PDB entry 9DJ8 | electron microscopy, 2.58 A resolution | chains A and G

[Chain A]
Molecule: RNA-directed RNA polymerase
Source organism: Severe acute respiratory syndrome coronavirus 2
Notes: EC 2.7.7.48
Reference sequence: P0DTD1 (R1AB_SARS2); residues 1-932 here correspond to UniProt positions 4393-5324 (UniProt number = residue number + 4392)
Sequence (932 residues; each row starts with the number of its first residue):
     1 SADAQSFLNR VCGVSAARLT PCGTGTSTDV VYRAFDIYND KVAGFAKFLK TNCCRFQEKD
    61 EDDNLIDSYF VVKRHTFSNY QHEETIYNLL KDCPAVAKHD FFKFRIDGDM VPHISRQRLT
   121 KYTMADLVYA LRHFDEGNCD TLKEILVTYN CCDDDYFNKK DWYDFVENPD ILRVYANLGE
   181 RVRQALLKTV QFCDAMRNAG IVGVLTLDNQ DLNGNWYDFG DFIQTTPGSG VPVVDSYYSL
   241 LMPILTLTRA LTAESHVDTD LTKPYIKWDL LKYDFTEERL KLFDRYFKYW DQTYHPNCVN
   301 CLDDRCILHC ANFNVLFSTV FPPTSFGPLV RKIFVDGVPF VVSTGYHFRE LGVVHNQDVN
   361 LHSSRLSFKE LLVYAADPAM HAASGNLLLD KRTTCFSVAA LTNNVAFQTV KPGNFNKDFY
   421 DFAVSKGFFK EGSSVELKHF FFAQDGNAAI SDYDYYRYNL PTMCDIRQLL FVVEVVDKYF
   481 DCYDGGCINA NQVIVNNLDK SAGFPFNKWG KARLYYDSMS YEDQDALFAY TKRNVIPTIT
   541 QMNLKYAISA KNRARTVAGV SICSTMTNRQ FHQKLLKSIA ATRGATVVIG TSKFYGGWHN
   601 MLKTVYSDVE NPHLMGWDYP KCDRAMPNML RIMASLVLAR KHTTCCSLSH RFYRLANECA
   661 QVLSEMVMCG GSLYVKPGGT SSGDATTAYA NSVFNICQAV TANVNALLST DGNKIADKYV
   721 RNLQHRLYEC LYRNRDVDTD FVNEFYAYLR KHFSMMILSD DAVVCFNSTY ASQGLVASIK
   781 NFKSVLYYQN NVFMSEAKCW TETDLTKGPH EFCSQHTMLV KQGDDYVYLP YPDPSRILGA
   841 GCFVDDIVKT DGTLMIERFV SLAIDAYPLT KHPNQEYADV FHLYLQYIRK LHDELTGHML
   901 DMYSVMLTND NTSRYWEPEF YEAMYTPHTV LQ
Unresolved in the structure: 932
Swiss-Prot annotation at these positions:
  - region: K545 to R555 (Interaction with RMP Remdesivir), T582 to P620 (RdRp Palm N-ter)
  - active site: S759, D760, D761
  - binding site (Mn(2+)): N209, D218
  - binding site (Zn(2+)): H295, C301, C306, C310, C487, H642, C645, C646
  - site: Q932 (Cleavage)

[Chain G]
Molecule: Non-structural protein 9
Source organism: Severe acute respiratory syndrome coronavirus 2
Reference sequence: P0DTD1 (R1AB_SARS2); residues 1-113 here correspond to UniProt positions 4141-4253 (UniProt number = residue number + 4140)
Sequence (113 residues; row label = number of the first residue in the row):
     1 NNELSPVALR QMSCAAGTTQ TACTDDNALA YYNTTKGGRF VLALLSDLQD LKWARFPKSD
    61 GTGTIYTELE PPCRFVTDTP KGPKVKYLYF IKGLNNLNRG MVLGSLAATV RLQ
Unresolved in the structure: 8-113
Swiss-Prot annotation at these positions:
  - site: Q113 (Cleavage)

[Chain A / chain G interface]
Contacting residue pairs (22; chain A residue first):
  D36(A) with N1(G); N2(G), hydrogen bond
  I37(A) with N1(G)
  Y38(A) with N1(G), hydrogen bond (backbone-backbone); N2(G); E3(G), hydrogen bond (backbone-backbone); P6(G), hydrophobic
  N39(A) with N1(G); E3(G)
  D40(A) with P6(G); V7(G)
  V202(A) with L4(G)
  G203(A) with L4(G)
  V204(A) with L4(G), hydrophobic
  T206(A) with N2(G)
  D221(A) with N1(G); N2(G), hydrogen bond (side chain-backbone); E3(G)
  Y728(A) with N2(G)
  R733(A) with N2(G), hydrogen bond; E3(G), hydrogen bond (side chain-backbone); L4(G), hydrogen bond (side chain-backbone)
Also at the interface, not in a pair above, chain A (14 interface residues in all): I223, V233

[Overview]
14 residues of chain A face 6 of chain G across their interface, with 7 hydrogen bonds. Polar pairs include
D36(A)-N2(G), D221(A)-N2(G) and R733(A)-N2(G). From UniProt: 3 active-site residues, Mn2+-binding residues
N209(A) and D218(A) and 8 Zn2+-binding residues on chain A.
Chain A is RNA-directed RNA polymerase and chain G is Non-structural protein 9, both from Severe acute
respiratory syndrome coronavirus 2; the structure, RNA-nsp9 bound to the NiRAN domain of the E-RTC with an
empty G-pocket, was determined by electron microscopy.
